Entry 8B0J (electron microscopy, 3.99 A resolution); this record covers chains D and C of the 7 polymer chains in the assembly.

[Chain D (and C)]
Protein: RNase adapter protein RapZ
From: Escherichia coli K-12
Notes: chain C of this document is another copy of the same molecule, construct and numbering; everything in this record applies to it too
UniProtKB: P0A894 (RAPZ_ECOLI); residue numbers follow UniProt; this construct covers 1-284
Sequence (284 residues; each row starts with the number of its first residue):
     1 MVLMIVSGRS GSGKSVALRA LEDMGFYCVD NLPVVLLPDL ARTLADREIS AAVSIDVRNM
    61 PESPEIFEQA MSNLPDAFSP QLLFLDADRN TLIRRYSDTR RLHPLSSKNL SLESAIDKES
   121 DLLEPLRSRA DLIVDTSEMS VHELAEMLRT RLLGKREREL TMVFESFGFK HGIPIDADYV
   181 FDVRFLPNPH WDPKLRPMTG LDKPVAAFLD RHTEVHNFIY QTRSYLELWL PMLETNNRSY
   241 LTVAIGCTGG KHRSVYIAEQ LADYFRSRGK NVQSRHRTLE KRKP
Not modelled in the structure: 282-284 (chain C: 96-111, 283-284)
UniProt features mapped onto this chain:
  - region: R266 to P284 (RNA-binding)
  - binding site (ATP): G8 to S15
  - binding site (GTP): D56 to N59
  - modified residue: K251 (N6-acetyllysine)
  - mutagenesis: K270 (K270A: Lack of activity. Does not bind GlmY and GlmZ; when associated with A-281; A-282 and A-283), K281 (K281A: Lack of activity. Does not bind GlmY and GlmZ; when associated with A-270; A-282 and A-283), R282 (R282A: Lack of activity. Does not bind GlmY and GlmZ; when associated with A-270; A-281 and A-283), K283 (K283A: Lack of activity. Does not bind GlmY and GlmZ; when associated with A-270; A-281 and A-282)
From the paper describing this entry:
  - mutagenesis - T161A/Y240A/N271A/Q273A (2-fold), H190A: decreased binding to Ribonuclease E
  - mutagenesis - K170A: decreased binding to GlmZ small RNA

[Chain D / chain C interface]
Pairs across the interface - 12 pairs, chain D then chain C:
  E138(D) - H212(C)
  E138(D) - T213(C)  hydrogen bond
  E138(D) - E214(C)  hydrogen bond (side chain-backbone)
  E146(D) - W191(C)
  D178(D) - D182(C)
  Y179(D) - D182(C)
  Y179(D) - F185(C)
  V180(D) - D178(C)
  V180(D) - V180(C)
  F185(D) - M232(C)  hydrophobic
  T222(D) - W229(C)
  M232(D) - F185(C)  hydrophobic
Other interface residues (no listed pair), chain D (14 interface residues in all): I173, I175, D182, F218, Q221, Y225
Other interface residues (no listed pair), chain C (19 interface residues in all): I173, I175, Y179, R211, F218, Q221, T222, Y225, L228

[In short]
Chain D and chain C form an interface of 14 and 19 residues respectively; the contacts include 2 hydrogen
bonds. Polar contacts include E138(D)-T213(C) and E138(D)-E214(C). From the paper: T161A/Y240A/N271A/Q273A and
H190A of chain D reduce binding to Ribonuclease E; K170A of chain D reduces binding to GlmZ small RNA.
Both chains are RNase adapter protein RapZ (Escherichia coli K-12). Entry 8B0J (CryoEM structure of bacterial
RNaseE.RapZ.GlmZ complex central to the control of cell envelope biogenesis) was determined by electron
microscopy, deposited together with 8B0I.
